PDB entry 4QY2 | X-ray diffraction, 2.40 A resolution | chains A and C of the 6 polymer chains in the assembly

# Chain A (and C)
Name: hemagglutinin
Organism: Influenza A virus
Notes: chain C of this document is another copy of the same molecule, construct and numbering; everything in this record applies to it too
Chain sequence (318 residues; row label = number of the first residue in the row):
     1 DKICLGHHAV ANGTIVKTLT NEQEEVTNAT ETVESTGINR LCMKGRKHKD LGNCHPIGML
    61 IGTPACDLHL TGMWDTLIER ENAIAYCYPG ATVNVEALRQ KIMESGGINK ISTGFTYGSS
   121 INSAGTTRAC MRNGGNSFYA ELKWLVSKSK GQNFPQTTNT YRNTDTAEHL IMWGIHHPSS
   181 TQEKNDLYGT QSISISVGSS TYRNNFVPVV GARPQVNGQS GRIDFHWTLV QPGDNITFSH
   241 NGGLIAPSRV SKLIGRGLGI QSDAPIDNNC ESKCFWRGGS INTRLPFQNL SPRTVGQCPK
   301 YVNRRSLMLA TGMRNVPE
Disulfides: Cys42-Cys270, Cys54-Cys66, Cys87-Cys130, Cys274-Cys298
Covalent attachments: N-acetylglucosamine (NAG) linked to Asn235

# Chain A / chain C interface
Contacting residue pairs (15; chain A residue first):
  His177(A) with Arg203(C), hydrogen bond
  Val209(A) with Asn205(C)
  Val210(A) with Ser196(C)
  Gly211(A) with Ser196(C)
  Ala212(A) with Thr237(C)
  Arg213(A) with Arg203(C)
  Pro214(A) with Gly198(C); Ser199(C); Ser200(C); Asp234(C); Asn235(C)
  Val216(A) with Ser200(C)
  Arg222(A) with Ser199(C), hydrogen bond (side chain-backbone); Ser200(C)
  Asp224(A) with Arg203(C), salt bridge

# Summary
Chain A and chain C form an interface of 10 and 9 residues respectively; the contacts include 2 hydrogen bonds
and 1 salt bridge. Polar contacts include Asp224(A)-Arg203(C), His177(A)-Arg203(C) and Arg222(A)-Ser199(C).
N-acetylglucosamine is covalently linked to Asn235(A).
Both chains are hemagglutinin (Influenza A virus). Entry 4QY2 (Structure of H10 from human-infecting H10N8
virus in complex with human receptor analog) was determined by X-ray diffraction, deposited together with 4QY0
and 4QY1.
